PDB entry 8ZKM | electron microscopy, 6.70 A resolution (low resolution: residue-level contacts below are approximate; hydrogen-bond / salt-bridge calls are withheld) | chains K and L of the 6 polymer chains in the assembly

[Chain K (and L)]
Name: portal of release VP1
From: Vibrio cholerae
Notes: chain L of this document is another copy of the same molecule, construct and numbering; everything in this record applies to it too
Chain sequence (581 residues; row label = number of the first residue in the row):
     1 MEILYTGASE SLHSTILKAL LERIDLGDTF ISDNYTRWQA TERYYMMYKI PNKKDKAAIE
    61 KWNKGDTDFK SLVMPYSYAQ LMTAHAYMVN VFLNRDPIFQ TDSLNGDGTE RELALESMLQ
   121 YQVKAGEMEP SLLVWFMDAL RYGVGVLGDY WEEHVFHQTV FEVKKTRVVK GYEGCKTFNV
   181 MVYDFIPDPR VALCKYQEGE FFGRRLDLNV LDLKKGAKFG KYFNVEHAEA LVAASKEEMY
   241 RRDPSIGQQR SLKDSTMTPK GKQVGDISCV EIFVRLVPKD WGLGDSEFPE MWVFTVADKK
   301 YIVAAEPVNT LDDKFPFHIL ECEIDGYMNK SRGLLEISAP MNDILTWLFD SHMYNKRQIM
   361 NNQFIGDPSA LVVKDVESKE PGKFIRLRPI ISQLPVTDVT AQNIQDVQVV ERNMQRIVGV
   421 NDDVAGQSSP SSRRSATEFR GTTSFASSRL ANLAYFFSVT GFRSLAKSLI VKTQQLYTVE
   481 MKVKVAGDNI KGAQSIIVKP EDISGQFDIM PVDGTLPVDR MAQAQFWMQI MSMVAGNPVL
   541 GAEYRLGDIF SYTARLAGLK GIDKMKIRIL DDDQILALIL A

[Chain K / chain L interface]
Contacting residue pairs (154):
  Tyr45(K) with Ile324(L)
  Met46(K) with Asn329(L); Arg332(L)
  Met47(K) with Ile417(L)
  Trp62(K) with Ile50(L); Asp343(L); Thr346(L)
  Asp66(K) with Asn52(L)
  Thr67(K) with Trp347(L); Asp350(L)
  Lys70(K) with Asp343(L)
  Leu72(K) with Pro340(L); Met341(L); Ile344(L)
  Pro75(K) with Ile417(L)
  Tyr76(K) with Arg416(L)
  His85(K) with Asn452(L)
  Val89(K) with Asn452(L)
  Asn90(K) with Arg434(L); Ala446(L); Ser447(L)
  Leu93(K) with Tyr455(L)
  Asn94(K) with Arg434(L); Tyr455(L); Thr515(L); Leu516(L)
  Arg95(K) with Arg434(L); Leu516(L)
  Asp96(K) with Arg434(L); Ser435(L)
  Ser117(K) with Leu104(L)
  Gln120(K) with Leu104(L)
  Tyr121(K) with Leu104(L); Gly505(L); Gln506(L)
  Lys124(K) with Arg463(L); Met510(L)
  Glu127(K) with Val459(L)
  Glu129(K) with Tyr455(L); Val459(L); Arg463(L)
  Pro130(K) with Val459(L)
  Leu133(K) with Ile324(L)
  Val134(K) with Gly326(L)
  Asp138(K) with Tyr327(L)
  Arg141(K) with Asp325(L)
  Phe156(K) with Leu311(L)
  His157(K) with Phe288(L); Pro289(L); Glu290(L)
  Gln158(K) with Glu290(L); Val308(L); Asn309(L); Thr310(L)
  Thr159(K) with Glu290(L); Asn309(L)
  Val160(K) with Asn309(L)
  Phe161(K) with Met1(L); Pro307(L)
  Arg167(K) with Asn309(L); Leu311(L)
  Met181(K) with Tyr327(L)
  Val182(K) with Tyr327(L)
  Leu211(K) with Pro289(L)
  Tyr240(K) with Tyr327(L); Met328(L)
  Asp243(K) with Asn329(L); Lys330(L)
  Ser245(K) with Asp33(L)
  Lys253(K) with Leu26(L)
  Ser255(K) with Arg190(L)
  Thr256(K) with Arg23(L)
  Met257(K) with Ala19(L); Glu22(L)
  Thr258(K) with Asp280(L)
  Pro259(K) with Ala19(L); Asp280(L); Trp281(L)
  Lys260(K) with Asp280(L); Trp281(L); Gly282(L)
  Gly261(K) with Asp280(L)
  Val264(K) with Arg190(L); Glu200(L)
  Met353(K) with Trp347(L); Asp406(L)
  Lys356(K) with Asn403(L); Asp406(L)
  Arg357(K) with Trp347(L)
  Asn362(K) with Asn355(L); Thr397(L); Val399(L)
  Phe364(K) with Ile359(L)
  Ser378(K) with Gln363(L)
  Lys379(K) with Arg357(L); Gln358(L); Asn361(L)
  Pro381(K) with Asn362(L)
  Gly382(K) with Asn362(L)
  Lys383(K) with Gln363(L); Phe364(L)
  Phe384(K) with Phe364(L); Gly366(L); Ile391(L)
  Ile385(K) with Phe364(L); Ile365(L); Gly366(L)
  Arg386(K) with Gly366(L); Pro368(L)
  Leu387(K) with Ile365(L); Gly366(L)
  Arg388(K) with Ile365(L)
  Pro389(K) with Ile365(L)
  Gln393(K) with Thr397(L)
  Val396(K) with Val399(L)
  Glu411(K) with Arg416(L)
  Asn421(K) with Val424(L)
  Lys484(K) with Phe507(L)
  Val485(K) with Phe507(L)
  Gly487(K) with Asn105(L)
  Asp488(K) with Asn105(L); Asp107(L)
  Val518(K) with Ala436(L)
  Met521(K) with Arg433(L)
  Met528(K) with Met533(L)
  Leu546(K) with Asn537(L); Leu540(L)
  Phe550(K) with Ile530(L); Val534(L); Leu540(L)
  Arg555(K) with Asn105(L)
  Ala557(K) with Thr437(L); Glu438(L); Phe526(L)
  Leu559(K) with Phe526(L); Trp527(L)
  Lys560(K) with Ser103(L); Leu104(L); Gly106(L); Thr109(L)
  Ile562(K) with Tyr544(L)
  Lys564(K) with Gly106(L); Glu110(L); Arg545(L)
  Met565(K) with Tyr544(L); Arg545(L); Ile549(L); Tyr552(L)
  Lys566(K) with Glu543(L); Tyr544(L); Arg545(L)
  Ile567(K) with Ala542(L); Glu543(L); Tyr544(L)
Also at the interface, not in a pair above, chain K (127 interface residues in all): Asn63, Gly65, Asp68, Phe69, Met74, Tyr78, Ala79, Met82, Thr83, Ala86, Ala125, Tyr142, His154, Lys164, Thr166, Val169, Val180, Tyr183, Lys215, Pro244, Gly247, Gln248, Arg250, Asp254, Lys262, Gly265, His352, Met360, Asn361, Glu380, Ile391, Thr442, Asp519, Arg520, Met531, Ser551, Gly558, Arg568, Asp571
Also at the interface, not in a pair above, chain L (116 interface residues in all): Thr15, Ile16, Lys49, Pro51, Pro189, Arg275, Ser286, Trp292, Asp313, Leu348, Asp367, Ser392, Asp398, Asn413, Ala425, Ser431, Phe439, Arg449, Lys467, Gln475, Ser504, Asp508, Asp548

[Summary]
127 residues of chain K face 116 of chain L across their interface.
Both chains are portal of release VP1 (Vibrio cholerae). Entry 8ZKM (portal-tail of Vibrio cholerae typing
phage release VP1) was determined by electron microscopy together with 8ZKK and 9IN6 from the same study.
